4B9T - chains A and C of the 3 polymer chains in the assembly; structure by X-ray diffraction, 2.65 A resolution.

# Chain A
Molecule: DNA polymerase
From: Geobacillus stearothermophilus
Notes: EC 2.7.7.7
Reference sequence: E1C9K5 (E1C9K5_GEOSE); residues 297-876 here correspond to UniProt positions 1-580 (UniProt number = residue number - 296)
Sequence (619 residues; numbered 258 to 876; the number before each row is that of its first residue):
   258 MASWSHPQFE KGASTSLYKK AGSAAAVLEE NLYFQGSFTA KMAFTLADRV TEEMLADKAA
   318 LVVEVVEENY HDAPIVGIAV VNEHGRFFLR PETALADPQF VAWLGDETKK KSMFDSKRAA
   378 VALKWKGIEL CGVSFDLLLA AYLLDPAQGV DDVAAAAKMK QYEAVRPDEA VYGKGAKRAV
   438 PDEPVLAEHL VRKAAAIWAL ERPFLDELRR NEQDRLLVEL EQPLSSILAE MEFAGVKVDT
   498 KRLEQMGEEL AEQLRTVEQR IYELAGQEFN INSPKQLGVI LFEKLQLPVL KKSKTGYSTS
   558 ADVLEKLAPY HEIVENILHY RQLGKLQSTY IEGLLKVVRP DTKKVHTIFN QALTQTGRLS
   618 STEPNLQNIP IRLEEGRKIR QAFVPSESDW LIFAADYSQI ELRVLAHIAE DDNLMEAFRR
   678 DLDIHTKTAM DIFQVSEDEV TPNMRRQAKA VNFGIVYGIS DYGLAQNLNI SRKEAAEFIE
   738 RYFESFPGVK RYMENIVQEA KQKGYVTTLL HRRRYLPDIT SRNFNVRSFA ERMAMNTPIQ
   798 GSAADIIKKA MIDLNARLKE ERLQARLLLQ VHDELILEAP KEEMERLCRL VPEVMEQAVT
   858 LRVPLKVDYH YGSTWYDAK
Unresolved in the structure: 258-296
Construct notes: expression tag (258-296)
Bound ions: Mg2+: Asp653, Asp830

# Chain C
Molecule: 15-nt DNA strand
Sequence (15 nucleotides; each row starts with the number of its first residue):
     1 CAAXCGAGTC AGGCA
Unresolved in the structure: 1-3
Modified residues: FOX (((1R,2S,4R)-4-{[2-amino-5-(formylamino)-6-oxo-3,6-dihydropyrimidin-4-yl]amino}-2-hydroxycyclopentyl)methyl 5'-phosphate) at position 4

# Interface between chain A and chain C
Contacting residue pairs (30):
  Asn527(A) with DA11(C), hydrogen bond to the phosphate
  Asn529(A) with DC10(C), phosphate contact
  Ser530(A) with DA11(C), phosphate contact; DG12(C), hydrogen bond to the phosphate
  Gln533(A) with DG12(C), hydrogen bond to the phosphate
  Lys582(A) with DG8(C), base contact
  Ser585(A) with DT9(C), phosphate contact; DC10(C), phosphate contact
  Thr586(A) with DT9(C), sugar contact
  Leu610(A) with DG6(C), phosphate contact; DA7(C), phosphate contact
  Thr611(A) with DG6(C), sugar contact
  Gln612(A) with DG6(C), phosphate contact
  Ser617(A) with DG6(C), hydrogen bond to the phosphate; DA7(C), hydrogen bond to the phosphate
  Ser618(A) with DA7(C), sugar contact
  Thr619(A) with DA7(C), phosphate contact; DG8(C), phosphate contact
  Glu620(A) with DG8(C), hydrogen bond to the phosphate
  Asn622(A) with DA7(C), hydrogen bond to the sugar
  Asn625(A) with DG6(C), base contact
  Phe710(A) with FOX_4(C), base contact
  Tyr714(A) with FOX_4(C), base contact
  Ile716(A) with FOX_4(C), base contact
  Ser717(A) with FOX_4(C), base contact
  Gly720(A) with FOX_4(C), base contact
  Asn724(A) with FOX_4(C), base contact
  Phe786(A) with FOX_4(C), phosphate contact; DC5(C), phosphate contact
  Arg789(A) with FOX_4(C), base contact
Interface residues without a listed pair, chain A (29 interface residues in all): Lys532, Gly590, Lys593, Pro621, Gly715
Interface residues without a listed pair, chain C (10 interface residues in all): DG13

# Summary
29 residues of chain A and 10 residues of chain C are in contact, with 7 hydrogen bonds. Polar contacts
include Asn622(A)-DA7(C), Asn527(A)-DA11(C) and Ser530(A)-DG12(C). Asp653(A) and Asp830(A) form the Mg2+ site.
Chain A is DNA polymerase (Geobacillus stearothermophilus) and chain C is a 15-nt DNA strand; the structure,
Structure of the high fidelity DNA polymerase I with an oxidative formamidopyrimidine-dG DNA lesion -dC
basepair ..., was determined by X-ray diffraction (same publication as 4B9L, 4B9M, 4B9N, 4B9S, 4B9U and 4B9V).
